Entry 8SAR (electron microscopy, 3.82 A resolution); this record covers chains B and G of the 12 polymer chains in the assembly.

[Chain B (and G)]
Molecule: CH848.10.17 gp41
Organism: HIV-1 06TG.HT008
Notes: chain G of this document is another copy of the same molecule, construct and numbering; everything in this record applies to it too
Amino-acid sequence (132 residues; row label = number of the first residue in the row; note: 21 numbers in that range are skipped by the numbering (no residue carries them; nothing is unmodelled there)):
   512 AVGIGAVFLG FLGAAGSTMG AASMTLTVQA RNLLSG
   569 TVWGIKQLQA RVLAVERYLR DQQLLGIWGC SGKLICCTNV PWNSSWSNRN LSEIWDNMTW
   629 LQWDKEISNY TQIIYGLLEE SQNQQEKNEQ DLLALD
Disordered / not traced: 512-519
Cystine bridges: Cys-598/Cys-604

[Chain B / chain G interface]
Contacting residue pairs (24; chain B residue first):
  Leu-576(B) / Leu-576(G)  hydrophobic
  Gln-577(B) / Val-570(G)
  Gln-577(B) / Leu-576(G)
  Gln-577(B) / Arg-579(G)  hydrogen bond
  Val-580(B) / Leu-576(G)  hydrophobic
  Val-580(B) / Arg-579(G)
  Leu-581(B) / Arg-579(G)
  Glu-584(B) / Leu-545(G)
  Glu-584(B) / Ser-546(G)  hydrogen bond (side chain-backbone)
  Glu-584(B) / Arg-579(G)  salt bridge
  Leu-587(B) / Tyr-586(G)  hydrophobic
  Arg-588(B) / Arg-542(G)
  Arg-588(B) / Leu-545(G)
  Gln-591(B) / Ala-541(G)
  Gln-591(B) / Arg-542(G)
  Gln-591(B) / Leu-545(G)
  Gln-591(B) / Tyr-586(G)  hydrogen bond
  Leu-592(B) / Arg-542(G)
  Ile-595(B) / Thr-538(G)
  Ile-595(B) / Lys-601(G)
  Glu-654(B) / Leu-602(G)
  Glu-654(B) / Ile-603(G)
  Gln-658(B) / Ile-603(G)
  Leu-661(B) / Cys-605(G)  hydrophobic
Interface residues without a listed pair, chain B (14 interface residues in all): Ile-573
Interface residues without a listed pair, chain G (18 interface residues in all): Gly-547, Ile-573, Val-580, Val-583, Leu-587

[In short]
The interface between chain B and chain G involves 14 residues on one side and 18 on the other, with 3
hydrogen bonds and 1 salt bridge. Polar pairs include Glu-584(B)/Arg-579(G), Gln-577(B)/Arg-579(G) and
Glu-584(B)/Ser-546(G).
Both chains are CH848.10.17 gp41 (HIV-1 06TG.HT008). Entry 8SAR (CryoEM structure of DH270.6-CH848.10.17) was
determined by electron microscopy together with 8SAL, 8SAN, 8SAQ, 8SAS, 8SAT, 8SAU and 9 further entries from
the same study.
